Entry 6YWS (electron microscopy, 2.74 A resolution); this record covers chains A and J of the 45 polymer chains in the assembly.

Chain A:
Molecule: 3464-nt RNA strand
Organism: Neurospora crassa OR74A
Sequence (3464 nucleotides; each row starts with the number of its first residue; note: 28 numbers in that range are skipped by the numbering (no residue carries them; nothing is unmodelled there); a row labelled like 1655A-1655Z holds insertion residues (1655A, then the next letters in order)):
     1 AAAUGUAAUG GAUAUAAAGC UUAUGUUUAU AUAUAUAGAC AUAUAUAAGU AUAUAAAGAG
    61 ACUACUACCA AUAGCUACAC UAUGUAUUAA GGAGAGUAUA ACUUAAUUUA UGUUUAUGAU
   121 UUUAUCAUAC CCCUAAAAAU GACACCGAGG AGCAAGGGUC GGGUUAGCAU CCUGGUUCGU
   181 ACACCUUGGU GACCUAGGCU AGUACCAGGU CCCCCUCUAA GGGACUUGUC CCCCUCUAAG
   241 GGACUUGCGU CGGUCCUAUC CUAGGCCGAA UAGGUGAAUA AAUACUUACG GACGGCCUUG
   301 GUCUGUCCUA GAGGUUAUCA ACAUAUGAAC UCUUAGAGAA AUUACUUAAU AAACGAAGUG
   361 AAUUGAAAUA UCUUAUUAAC UUCAGGAAAA GAAAUCAAAC GAGAUUCUAU GAUUAGUGUG
   421 AACGAAAAUA GAGCAGCCUA UUAAAAUAAG UAAAAUGGCU UUAAAGCUGU UUGAAUAUUG
   481 UGGGGAACCU UCCUCAAAGG CUAAAUAUAA UACAUGAGUU ACAGAGAAAA GUACCGUGAG
   541 GGAAAGCUUU GAAAUAGUAG UUUUAUAAGC AGCUCAAGCA AUAAGAAAGC GAGAGCGUAC
   601 CUUUUGCAUA AUGGGUCACC AAGUUAAUUU UAGAUGCGAG CGAAUUUAUU UAUGUUUUUA
   661 CUGAUUAAAC AAUAUAAUGA AUCAUAAUUA UUUUUGUAAC GAGUAUUAGU AUUAAAUCUU
   721 AAUUUAAUAU UAGUAUAAGU UUUCAGUAUG GCGGCUACAU AGCAUAAUCU AUGCAGCCAG
   781 CCAAUAAUUG GAUUUCCAAU CCAAUUUCGG UAAUAAAUAG AUGUGCAUAG UUAAACCGAU
   841 CAUUAAAAUA AUGAAUAGUG UCUAAAGUUA GACCCGAAGC CUGGUGAUCU UACUAUAGUC
   901 AGGACUAUAA AGGUCCGAAC GGGUUAUCGU UGCAAAGAUA UCCGAAGAAC UAUGGUAAGC
   961 GAGUGAAAGA CAACACUGAC UAGGAUAGCU GGUUUUCUGC GAAACCUAUA AUAGUAGGCA
  1021 AUUUAAGUAA CAUCUUAGUA GGUACAGAAC UUAAUCUCAG ACAAGAUGUA GAUUUUCAUA
  1081 CCUAUGUUUA GGUAUGAAAU GCAUUUUUUU UUGUAUACAU CGGGGGAUCG UGAAGAUUUU
  1141 AUCGGUGAGU AUGUAGACUC GGAAUGACAA AGAUGAAUCU UGAAUAAUCA GACAUAGAAU
  1201 GAUAAGGUUG UAUGUCAAAA GGGAAACAGC CCAGAACAAG AGUUAAGGUU CCAAAAUUAU
  1261 UAUUAAGUGA AAUAAAGAAA GUUUUUAUAU AAGUCGACAA GAAGAUGGGC UUGGAAGCAG
  1321 CCAUAAUUUA AAGAUCUCGU AACAGAGCAC UUGUUAAAUC UUAAAAGCAU CGAAAAUUUA
  1381 ACGGAUCUAA AUAAUAUACC GAAACCUUGU CCAUAUGUAA CAUUAGUAAU AAUAUGCUAU
  1441 UAAUGUUAUU UGAUGGGGUA GCAGAACGUU GAGUGAAUCU UAGAUUUUUU UUUUAUAACU
  1501 AAAUAUAGAU GAUAACUCAA GUGAGAAUGG UGACAUGAGU AACAAAAAAG AGUUUAAGGU
  1561 ACCUAAAAGG UAUCUUAGAG UCUCGCCUAA AGCUUAUGGC UACGUCAAGU AACGGCCUCU
  1621 AAGUUUAUAA UCUGAAGAUU AUGACGAUGA GAAAA
1655A-1655Z UAACGCGCAGAAGUGCGCUGCUUUGA
1656A-1656B UA
  1676 CUU
  1687 AUGGUACCAA CAUUUAAAAG UGAAAAUUGU GCAGGAAGGA UCAGUAUCCU UUCAUUCUUA
  1747 UGUGGGGGAG UGGACAAAAC UGAACAGAGU GUAUCUGAAC ACAGAUGAGU CCACACCCCC
  1807 CCCCAUGUAA UGAAUGAAUG ACAAACCGUA CCUAGAAUCU GAAACAAGUA AGCUAGUAGA
  1867 GAAUACGAAG GCGUGAAUGA GAUAACAAUC AUAAAGGAAC UCGGCAAACU AACUACCGUA
  1927 ACUUAGGGAU AAGGAGAGCU CAUUAGUCUC GAUUAAUACG AGUAAAAAGG AAGAAGCAUG
  1987 GAAUAUUGUU GUACGACUGU UUAAUUAAAA CAAAGCACUU UGCAAAAAGA CGAUAAGUCU
  2047 AAGUAUUGAG UGUGAUUUCU GCCCGAUGCC GGCUGGUUAA CGAAUUUUCU AAAUUGAAAA
  2107 AAAAUUUGGU UUCAGAGGAA CCCCCGGUUA AUGGCGGCCU UAGCGUGAGG GUCCUAAGGU
  2167 AGCGAAAUGC CUUGGCCGUU AAAUGCGGUC UUGCAUGAAU GAUGUAACGA UACAACAGCU
  2227 GUCUCUAUGA UUGACUCAGU GAAAUUGGAA UAACUGUGCA GAUACAGUUU ACCUCUAGUU
  2287 AGACGAGAAG ACCCUAUGCA GCUUUACUGU UACUAAUUAU UGAAUACGAU UCUGAAAAUU
  2347 UCCAGUGUAA AAGGUAAUCG AUAAGAUAUA AUUGAAACAC CUUUAUUUUU CUAUCGUAUU
  2407 AUUAAACCUU AAAUUAAGGA ACAAUUGUUA GAAGACAGUU UAUGCGGGGC ACAGGCCCCA
  2467 UAAAGAGUAA AUGGGUGUGU CUAAAAUUUA UAAAUUUAUG UUUGCAAUUU UUUAUAGUGA
  2527 UUAUAUAUCA AAUCAUCUUU AUGCUAUUCA UAGAGUGUAU UUAUUAUAUU CCUUGGGUAC
  2587 AGUAUAAAAA UUAUAUAUGU AUUAAUUUAC AUAUAUUUUU UCUAAGAAAU UAGGUAAGAU
  2647 UUUGUUUAUA GAGAAAUUAG AUGUAAAAAA AAAAUCUUAU GAGGGCGGUA UUUAAUAAUC
  2707 CGCUUCUAAU AUUUUUUUGU AGUUAUUAUU AUAAAUUUAA UAAUAAUCAU GUUUAUUACU
  2767 UAAAAAGCUU AAUGGCUUAA UCUUGCCUUA CUGUUUGAUU AACAACAAAU CUUACAGUCG
  2827 CGUAAGCGGG GCAUAGGAUC ACAAGAUACA AAAAGGAAAG AUCUUGGAUU UUUGGAAAAG
  2887 CUACGCUAGG GAUAACAGGC UAAUUUGCGC AAGAGUGUAC AAAAUGAGUG CGCGGUUUGG
  2947 CACCUCGAUG UCGGCUUGAC UAAUCCUCAU GGAUGCAGAA ACUAUGUAGG GUACGACUGU
  3007 UCGUCGAUUA AAAAGUUACA UGAGCUGGGU UAAAUACGUC GUGAGACAGU AUGGUUUCUA
  3067 UCUUCUAGAG GGAAUUAGAA UAUAAUAAGG AUUAACCUUU GUACGAAAGG AACAUGGGGU
  3127 ACUAUUGUUA UACCUAGUUG UAUAACAGUU UUAUUAACCU CUGGUUUACC UGUUGUUUAU
  3187 GUGCCUUAUA UUAAUUUCAU GUGUGAUGCU CCGCAAGGAU AUUACAGGGA UGUUACCGUC
  3247 ACUUGAGUAA AUACAAUAGC AUAAGCAUGG CAGGAAAGCU AAGUUAGUCA AAAAUAAGUG
  3307 CUGAAAGCAU AUAGGCACGA AAUUUACCUU AAGAUAUUUC UUAAAUAUAC GUAAGAAAAU
  3367 AUUACGUUAA UAGGCUUAGU UUGUAAUAAU CUAGAGAUUU UAAGGAACUA AGUACUAAUU
  3427 UUAUAAAAAA CUGAAUGAUU AAUAUAUCUU ACAUUUUC
Unresolved in the structure: 1-4, 35-40, 121-309, 646-817, 1084-1089, 1129-1135, 1433-1437, 1655A-1655Z, 1656A-1656B, 1687, 1728-1828, 1959-1963, 2146-2155, 2493-2504, 2525-2528, 2561-2576, 2695-2703, 2738-2743, 2952-2957, 3135-3148, 3194-3231, 3460-3464
Ion coordination: Mg2+ site 1 near A105 (its only coordinating residue here); Mg2+ site 2 near A312 (its only coordinating residue here); Mg2+ site 3 near A328 (its only coordinating residue here); Mg2+ site 4 near A335 (its only coordinating residue here); Mg2+ site 5: A335, G336; Mg2+ site 6 near A367 (its only coordinating residue here); Mg2+ site 7 near G411 (its only coordinating residue here); Mg2+ site 8 near A415 (its only coordinating residue here); Mg2+ site 9: A448, A497; Mg2+ site 10: A453, G466; Mg2+ site 11 near A453 (its only coordinating residue here); Mg2+ site 12 near A465 (its only coordinating residue here); 126 more Mg2+ sites not listed; 9 more K+ sites not listed
Small-molecule neighbours:
  - NAD (nicotinamide-adenine-dinucleotide): A2755, G2757, U2758, U2759, U2760
  - spermine (SPM): G1248, U1249, U1250, C1251, A1270, A1271, C1382, G1383, G1384, U1392
Reported in the primary citation:
  - binding site for NAD: A2755, U2759

Chain J:
Molecule: Ribosomal protein L15
Organism: Neurospora crassa OR74A
Reference sequence: A0A0B0DM93 (A0A0B0DM93_NEUCS); residue numbers follow UniProt; this construct covers 1-312
Amino-acid sequence (312 residues; numbered 1 to 312; the number before each row is that of its first residue):
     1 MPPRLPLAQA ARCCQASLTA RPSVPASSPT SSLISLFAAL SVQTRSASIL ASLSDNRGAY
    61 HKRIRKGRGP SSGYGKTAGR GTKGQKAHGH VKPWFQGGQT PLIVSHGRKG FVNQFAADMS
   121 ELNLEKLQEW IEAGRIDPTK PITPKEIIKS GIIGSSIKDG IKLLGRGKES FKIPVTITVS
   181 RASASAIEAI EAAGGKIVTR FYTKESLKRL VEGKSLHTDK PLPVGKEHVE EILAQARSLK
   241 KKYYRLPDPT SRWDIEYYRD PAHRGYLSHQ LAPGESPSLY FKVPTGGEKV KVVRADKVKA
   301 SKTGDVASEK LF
Unresolved in the structure: 1-46, 290-312
Ion coordination: Mg2+: Gly79 (shared with C1462(A) of chain A)

How chain A and chain J interact:
Contacting residue pairs (213):
  G365(A) - Lys92(J)  hydrogen bond to the phosphate
  A366(A) - Lys92(J)  phosphate contact
  A366(A) - Trp94(J)  phosphate contact
  A367(A) - Gln85(J)  hydrogen bond to the base
  A367(A) - Trp94(J)  phosphate contact
  A367(A) - Phe95(J)  base contact
  A399(A) - Thr203(J)  phosphate contact
  A399(A) - Pro247(J)  sugar contact
  A399(A) - Asp248(J)  sugar contact
  A399(A) - Thr250(J)  hydrogen bond to the sugar
  C400(A) - Arg209(J)  hydrogen bond to the base
  C400(A) - Tyr244(J)  sugar contact
  C400(A) - Arg245(J)  salt bridge to the phosphate
  C400(A) - Leu246(J)  phosphate contact
  C400(A) - Pro247(J)  phosphate contact
  C400(A) - Asp248(J)  hydrogen bond to the phosphate
  G401(A) - Arg209(J)  sugar contact
  G401(A) - Lys242(J)  salt bridge to the phosphate
  G401(A) - Tyr244(J)  phosphate contact
  G401(A) - Arg245(J)  hydrogen bond to the phosphate
  A402(A) - Tyr244(J)  hydrogen bond to the phosphate
  A415(A) - Gln114(J)  phosphate contact
  A421(A) - Trp94(J)  hydrogen bond to the phosphate
  A422(A) - Trp94(J)  hydrogen bond to the phosphate
  U602(A) - Lys76(J)  salt bridge to the phosphate
  U603(A) - Lys76(J)  salt bridge to the phosphate
  U603(A) - Lys83(J)  hydrogen bond to the phosphate
  U604(A) - Thr82(J)  phosphate contact
  U604(A) - Lys83(J)  salt bridge to the phosphate
  G623(A) - Lys66(J)  sugar contact
  G623(A) - Arg68(J)  salt bridge to the phosphate
  G623(A) - Thr77(J)  base contact
  G623(A) - Ala78(J)  base contact
  G623(A) - Arg80(J)  hydrogen bond to the base
  A632(A) - His61(J)  base contact
  G633(A) - Gly58(J)  hydrogen bond to the sugar
  G633(A) - Ala59(J)  hydrogen bond to the base
  G633(A) - His61(J)  hydrogen bond to the base
  A634(A) - Asn56(J)  hydrogen bond to the sugar
  A634(A) - Gly58(J)  sugar contact
  A634(A) - Ala59(J)  sugar contact
  U635(A) - Asn56(J)  sugar contact
  A639(A) - Lys126(J)  hydrogen bond to the sugar
  G640(A) - Trp130(J)  phosphate contact
  G640(A) - Arg135(J)  salt bridge to the phosphate
  G640(A) - Gly151(J)  phosphate contact
  G640(A) - Gly154(J)  base contact
  G640(A) - Ser155(J)  hydrogen bond to the base
  C641(A) - Ser155(J)  base contact
  G642(A) - Ser155(J)  base contact
  A821(A) - Lys149(J)  salt bridge to the phosphate
  A821(A) - Glu212(J)  phosphate contact
  U822(A) - Val211(J)  phosphate contact
  U822(A) - Glu212(J)  phosphate contact
  C826(A) - Ser156(J)  base contact
  A827(A) - Ile153(J)  base contact
  A827(A) - Gly154(J)  base contact
  A827(A) - Ser155(J)  base contact
  A827(A) - Ser156(J)  hydrogen bond to the base
  U828(A) - Lys126(J)  base contact
  U828(A) - Ile153(J)  hydrogen bond to the base
  U828(A) - Lys158(J)  base contact
  A829(A) - Glu121(J)  hydrogen bond to the sugar
  A829(A) - Asn123(J)  hydrogen bond to the base
  A829(A) - Leu164(J)  base contact
  A829(A) - Arg166(J)  salt bridge to the phosphate
  A833(A) - Lys109(J)  salt bridge to the phosphate
  A833(A) - Gly110(J)  sugar contact
  A833(A) - Phe111(J)  hydrogen bond to the sugar
  A834(A) - Phe111(J)  sugar contact
  A834(A) - Asn113(J)  hydrogen bond to the sugar
  A835(A) - Asn113(J)  sugar contact
  A835(A) - Ala116(J)  sugar contact
  C836(A) - Arg181(J)  salt bridge to the phosphate
  C836(A) - Trp253(J)  sugar contact
  C837(A) - Lys162(J)  salt bridge to the phosphate
  C837(A) - Arg181(J)  salt bridge to the phosphate
  C837(A) - Tyr257(J)  hydrogen bond to the phosphate
  C837(A) - His263(J)  salt bridge to the phosphate
  G838(A) - Glu121(J)  hydrogen bond to the base
  G838(A) - Lys162(J)  salt bridge to the phosphate
  G838(A) - Leu164(J)  base contact
  G838(A) - Ser183(J)  hydrogen bond to the phosphate
  G838(A) - Ala184(J)  hydrogen bond to the phosphate
  A839(A) - Leu164(J)  phosphate contact
  A839(A) - Gly165(J)  hydrogen bond to the phosphate
  A839(A) - Arg166(J)  hydrogen bond to the base
  A839(A) - Lys168(J)  salt bridge to the phosphate
  A839(A) - Ser183(J)  hydrogen bond to the phosphate
  A839(A) - Ser185(J)  hydrogen bond to the phosphate
  U840(A) - Lys168(J)  salt bridge to the phosphate
  U863(A) - Ala59(J)  sugar contact
  U863(A) - Tyr60(J)  sugar contact
  U863(A) - His61(J)  hydrogen bond to the sugar
  A864(A) - His61(J)  sugar contact
  A864(A) - Lys62(J)  hydrogen bond to the sugar
  A864(A) - Arg63(J)  phosphate contact
  A865(A) - Arg63(J)  phosphate contact
  A865(A) - Ile64(J)  hydrogen bond to the phosphate
  A866(A) - Lys66(J)  salt bridge to the phosphate
  U868(A) - His90(J)  salt bridge to the phosphate
  U868(A) - Pro93(J)  phosphate contact
  U869(A) - His90(J)  salt bridge to the phosphate
  U869(A) - Pro93(J)  phosphate contact
  C873(A) - Arg80(J)  salt bridge to the phosphate
  C873(A) - Ala87(J)  hydrogen bond to the base
  G988(A) - Gln85(J)  hydrogen bond to the sugar
  G988(A) - His88(J)  phosphate contact
  C989(A) - Gly84(J)  phosphate contact
  C989(A) - Gln85(J)  phosphate contact
  C989(A) - His88(J)  salt bridge to the phosphate
  U990(A) - Lys83(J)  salt bridge to the phosphate
  U990(A) - His88(J)  salt bridge to the phosphate
  G991(A) - Lys83(J)  salt bridge to the phosphate
  U993(A) - Gly67(J)  hydrogen bond to the sugar
  U993(A) - Lys76(J)  hydrogen bond to the base
  U994(A) - Gly67(J)  phosphate contact
  U994(A) - Arg68(J)  hydrogen bond to the base
  U994(A) - Gly69(J)  hydrogen bond to the phosphate
  U994(A) - Gly75(J)  phosphate contact
  U994(A) - Lys76(J)  hydrogen bond to the phosphate
  U995(A) - Arg68(J)  base contact
  U995(A) - Gly69(J)  phosphate contact
  U995(A) - Pro70(J)  phosphate contact
  U996(A) - Gly69(J)  phosphate contact
  U996(A) - Pro70(J)  phosphate contact
  U996(A) - Ser71(J)  hydrogen bond to the phosphate
  U996(A) - Ser72(J)  base contact
  C997(A) - Ser71(J)  hydrogen bond to the phosphate
  A1008(A) - Gln99(J)  hydrogen bond to the sugar
  U1009(A) - Gly97(J)  hydrogen bond to the sugar
  U1009(A) - Gly98(J)  sugar contact
  G1014(A) - Gln85(J)  hydrogen bond to the sugar
  G1014(A) - Gly97(J)  hydrogen bond to the base
  U1015(A) - Gly84(J)  phosphate contact
  U1015(A) - Gln85(J)  hydrogen bond to the phosphate
  U1015(A) - Lys86(J)  hydrogen bond to the phosphate
  U1015(A) - Val91(J)  phosphate contact
  U1015(A) - Phe95(J)  sugar contact
  U1015(A) - Gly97(J)  base contact
  A1016(A) - Lys86(J)  salt bridge to the phosphate
  A1016(A) - Phe95(J)  sugar contact
  A1016(A) - Gln96(J)  sugar contact
  A1016(A) - Gly97(J)  sugar contact
  A1187(A) - Arg80(J)  sugar contact
  A1187(A) - Gly81(J)  phosphate contact
  A1187(A) - Lys86(J)  salt bridge to the phosphate
  U1188(A) - Gly81(J)  phosphate contact
  U1188(A) - Thr82(J)  hydrogen bond to the phosphate
  A1460(A) - Gly81(J)  sugar contact
  G1461(A) - Thr77(J)  hydrogen bond to the phosphate
  G1461(A) - Gly79(J)  hydrogen bond to the phosphate
  G1461(A) - Arg80(J)  hydrogen bond to the phosphate
  G1461(A) - Gly81(J)  hydrogen bond to the phosphate
  C1462(A) - Tyr74(J)  phosphate contact
  C1462(A) - Gly79(J)  phosphate contact
  A1463(A) - Tyr74(J)  hydrogen bond to the phosphate
  G1464(A) - Lys62(J)  hydrogen bond to the base
  A1465(A) - Arg57(J)  salt bridge to the phosphate
  A1465(A) - Lys62(J)  phosphate contact
  A1466(A) - Arg57(J)  salt bridge to the phosphate
  G1473(A) - Leu50(J)  base contact
  U1474(A) - Ser48(J)  hydrogen bond to the sugar
  U1474(A) - Leu50(J)  sugar contact
  U1474(A) - Ala51(J)  base contact
  A1515(A) - Ala51(J)  base contact
  C1516(A) - Ala51(J)  sugar contact
  C1516(A) - Leu53(J)  hydrogen bond to the sugar
  U1517(A) - Leu53(J)  sugar contact
  U1517(A) - Ser54(J)  sugar contact
  U1517(A) - Tyr60(J)  phosphate contact
  C1518(A) - Tyr60(J)  hydrogen bond to the phosphate
  U1522(A) - Arg63(J)  hydrogen bond to the base
  U1522(A) - Arg65(J)  hydrogen bond to the base
  G1523(A) - Arg65(J)  salt bridge to the phosphate
  G1523(A) - Arg68(J)  salt bridge to the phosphate
  A2106(A) - Lys282(J)  phosphate contact
  A2106(A) - Pro284(J)  phosphate contact
  A2106(A) - Thr285(J)  hydrogen bond to the phosphate
  A2107(A) - Lys282(J)  salt bridge to the phosphate
  A2108(A) - Tyr280(J)  hydrogen bond to the phosphate
  A2811(A) - Gln99(J)  hydrogen bond to the base
  C2812(A) - Gln99(J)  base contact
  C2812(A) - Leu102(J)  sugar contact
  A2813(A) - Leu102(J)  sugar contact
  A2813(A) - His106(J)  hydrogen bond to the sugar
  A2814(A) - His106(J)  sugar contact
  A2844(A) - Ser105(J)  hydrogen bond to the sugar
  U2845(A) - Val104(J)  hydrogen bond to the sugar
  U2845(A) - Ser105(J)  sugar contact
  U2845(A) - His106(J)  phosphate contact
  C2855(A) - Phe111(J)  base contact
  A2856(A) - Asn113(J)  sugar contact
  A2856(A) - Phe115(J)  sugar contact
  A2857(A) - Phe115(J)  sugar contact
  A2858(A) - Phe115(J)  sugar contact
  A2860(A) - Thr250(J)  sugar contact
  A2860(A) - Ser251(J)  phosphate contact
  A2860(A) - Arg252(J)  phosphate contact
  G2861(A) - Ser251(J)  phosphate contact
  G2861(A) - Arg252(J)  hydrogen bond to the phosphate
  G2862(A) - Arg252(J)  salt bridge to the phosphate
  G2866(A) - Phe111(J)  base contact
  A2867(A) - Gly110(J)  hydrogen bond to the phosphate
  A2867(A) - Phe111(J)  sugar contact
  U2868(A) - Arg108(J)  phosphate contact
  U2868(A) - Lys109(J)  phosphate contact
  U2868(A) - Gly110(J)  hydrogen bond to the phosphate
  C2869(A) - Lys109(J)  phosphate contact
  G2880(A) - Gln99(J)  hydrogen bond to the base
  G2880(A) - Thr100(J)  hydrogen bond to the sugar
  G2881(A) - Thr100(J)  hydrogen bond to the base
  A2898(A) - Lys83(J)  base contact
Also at the interface, not in a pair above, chain A (105 interface residues in all): G416, G823, G825, G830, C862, U998, A1520, A2105
Also at the interface, not in a pair above, chain J (110 interface residues in all): Ser52, Asp55, Gly89, Gly107, Lys145, Ile152, Ala182, Tyr243, Val283

Overview:
Chain A and chain J form an interface of 105 and 110 residues respectively, with 73 hydrogen bonds and 33 salt
bridges. Among the polar pairs are A367(A)-Gln85(J), C400(A)-Arg209(J) and G623(A)-Arg80(J). Bound to chain A:
spermine and NAD. From the paper: a binding site for NAD at A2755(A) and U2759(A).
Here chain A is a 3464-nt RNA strand and chain J is Ribosomal protein L15, both from Neurospora crassa OR74A.
Entry 6YWS (The structure of the large subunit of the mitoribosome from Neurospora crassa) was determined by
electron microscopy together with 6YW5, 6YWE, 6YWV, 6YWX and 6YWY from the same study.
